6VL5 - chains C and A of the 6 polymer chains in the assembly; structure by electron microscopy, 4.50 A resolution (low resolution: residue-level contacts below are approximate; hydrogen-bond / salt-bridge calls are withheld).

# Chain C (and A)
Molecule: BG505 SOSIP.v5.2(7S) - gp120
Organism: synthetic construct
Notes: chain A of this document is another copy of the same molecule, construct and numbering; everything in this record applies to it too
Amino-acid sequence (506 residues; each row starts with the number of its first residue; note: 13 numbers in that range are skipped by the numbering (no residue carries them; nothing is unmodelled there); a row labelled like 185A-185J holds insertion residues (185A, then the next letters in order); numbers below 1 keep their minus sign (Met-1 is residue -1)):
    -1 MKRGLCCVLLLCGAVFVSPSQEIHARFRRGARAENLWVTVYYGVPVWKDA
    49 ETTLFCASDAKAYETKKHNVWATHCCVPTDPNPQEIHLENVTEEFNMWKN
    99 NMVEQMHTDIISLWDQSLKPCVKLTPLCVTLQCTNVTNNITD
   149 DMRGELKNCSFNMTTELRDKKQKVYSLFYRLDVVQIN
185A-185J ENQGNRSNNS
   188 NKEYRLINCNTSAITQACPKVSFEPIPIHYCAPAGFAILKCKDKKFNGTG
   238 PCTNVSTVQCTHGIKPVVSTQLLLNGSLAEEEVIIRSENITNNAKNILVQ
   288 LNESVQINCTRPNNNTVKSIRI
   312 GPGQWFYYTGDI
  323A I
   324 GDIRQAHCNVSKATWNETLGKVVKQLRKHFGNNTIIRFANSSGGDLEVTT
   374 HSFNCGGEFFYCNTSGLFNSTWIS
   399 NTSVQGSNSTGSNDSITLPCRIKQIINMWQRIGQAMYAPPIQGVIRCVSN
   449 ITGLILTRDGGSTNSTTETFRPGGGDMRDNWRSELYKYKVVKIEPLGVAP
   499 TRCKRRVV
Unresolved in the structure: -1 to 32, 149-151, 185A-185J, 399-409
Disulfide bonds: Cys54-Cys73, Cys119-Cys205, Cys126-Cys196, Cys131-Cys157, Cys218-Cys247, Cys228-Cys239, Cys296-Cys331, Cys378-Cys445, Cys385-Cys418
Covalently attached groups: N-acetylglucosamine (NAG) linked to Asn88, Asn133, Asn156, Asn160, Asn197, Asn234, Asn241, Asn262, Asn276, Asn289, Asn295, Asn301, Asn332, Asn339, Asn355, Asn363, Asn386, Asn392, Asn448

# How chain C and chain A interact
Pairs across the interface (16):
  Thr123(C) - Arg166(A)
  Pro124(C) - Arg166(A)
  Cys126(C) - Leu165(A)
  Cys126(C) - Arg166(A)
  Val127(C) - Leu165(A)
  Val127(C) - Asp167(A)
  Thr128(C) - Asp167(A)
  Ile184(C) - Leu165(A)
  Cys196(C) - Glu164(A)
  Cys196(C) - Pro313(A)
  Asn197(C) - Arg308(A)
  Asn197(C) - Gly314(A)
  Thr198(C) - Pro313(A)
  Thr198(C) - Gly314(A)
  Ser199(C) - Pro313(A)
  Ala200(C) - Pro313(A)
Interface residues without a listed pair, chain C (14 interface residues in all): Thr162, Lys169, Arg192
Interface residues without a listed pair, chain A (8 interface residues in all): Gly312

# Summary
14 residues of chain C and 8 residues of chain A are in contact. N-acetylglucosamine is covalently linked to
Asn88(C), Asn133(C), Asn156(C), Asn160(C), Asn197(C) and Asn234(C) and 13 more.
Both chains are BG505 SOSIP.v5.2(7S) - gp120 (synthetic construct). Entry 6VL5 (BG505 SOSIP reconstructed from
a designed tetrahedral nanoparticle, BG505 SOSIP-T33_dn2) was determined by electron microscopy (same
publication as 6VKN and 6VL6).
